PDB entry 8JJB | X-ray diffraction, 2.68 A resolution | chains C and E of the 6 polymer chains in the assembly

# Chain C
Molecule: Tubulin alpha-1B chain
Source organism: Sus scrofa
UniProtKB: Q2XVP4 (TBA1B_PIG); residue numbers follow UniProt; this construct covers 1-451
Sequence (451 residues; each row starts with the number of its first residue):
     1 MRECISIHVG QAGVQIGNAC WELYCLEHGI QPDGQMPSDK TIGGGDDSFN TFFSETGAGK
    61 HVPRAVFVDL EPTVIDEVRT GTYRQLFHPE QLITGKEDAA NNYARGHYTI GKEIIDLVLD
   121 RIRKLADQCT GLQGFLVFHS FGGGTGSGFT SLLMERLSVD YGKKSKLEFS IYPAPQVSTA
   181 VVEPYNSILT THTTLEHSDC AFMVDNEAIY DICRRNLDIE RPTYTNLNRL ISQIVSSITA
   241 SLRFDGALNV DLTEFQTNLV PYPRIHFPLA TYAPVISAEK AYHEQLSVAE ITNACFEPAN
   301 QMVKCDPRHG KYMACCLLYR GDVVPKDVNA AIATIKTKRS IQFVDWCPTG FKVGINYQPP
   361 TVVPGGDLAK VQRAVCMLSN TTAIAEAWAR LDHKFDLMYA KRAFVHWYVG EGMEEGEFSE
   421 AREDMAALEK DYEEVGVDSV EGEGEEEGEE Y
Disordered / not traced: 441-451
Curated features (UniProtKB/Swiss-Prot):
  - motif: Met1 to Cys4 (MREC motif)
  - active site: Glu254
  - binding site (GTP): Gly10, Gln11, Ala12, Gln15, Glu71, Ala99, Ser140, Gly143, Gly144, Thr145, Gly146, Thr179, Glu183, Asn206, Tyr224, Asn228, Leu252
  - binding site (Mg(2+)): Glu71
  - site: Tyr451 (Involved in polymerization)
  - modified residue: Lys40 (N6,N6,N6-trimethyllysine), Ser48 (Phosphoserine), Ser232 (Phosphoserine), Tyr282 (3'-nitrotyrosine), Arg339 (Omega-N-methylarginine), Ser439 (Phosphoserine), Glu443 (5-glutamyl polyglutamate), Glu445 (5-glutamyl polyglutamate), Tyr451 (3'-nitrotyrosine)
  - cross-link (Glycyl lysine isopeptide (Lys-Gly)): Lys326 (interchain with G-Cter in ubiquitin), Lys370 (interchain with G-Cter in ubiquitin)
Ion coordination: Ca2+: Asp39, Thr41, Gly44, Asp47, Glu55
Ligand contacts: GTP (guanosine-5'-triphosphate): Gly10, Gln11, Ala12, Gln15, Ile16, Asp69, Asp98, Ala99, Ala100, Asn101, Ser140, Gly142, Gly143, Gly144, Thr145, Gly146, Ile171, Pro173, Val177, Ser178, Glu183, Asn206, Tyr224, Asn228, Ile231

# Chain E
Molecule: Stathmin-4
Source organism: Rattus norvegicus
UniProtKB: P63043 (STMN4_RAT); residues -43 to 145 here correspond to UniProt positions 1-189 (UniProt number = residue number + 44)
Sequence (189 residues; each row starts with the number of its first residue; numbers below 1 keep their minus sign (Met-43 is residue -43)):
   -43 MTLAAYKEKM KELPLVSLFC SCFLSDPLNK SSYKYEADTV DLNWCVISDM EVIELNKCTS
    17 GQSFEVILKP PSFDGVPEFN ASLPRRRDPS LEEIQKKLEA AEERRKYQEA ELLKHLAEKR
    77 EHEREVIQKA IEENNNFIKM AKEKLAQKME SNKENREAHL AAMLERLQEK DKHAEEVRKN
   137 KELKEEASR
Disordered / not traced: -43 to 5, 29-43, 144-145
Curated features (UniProtKB/Swiss-Prot):
  - modified residue: Ser46 (Phosphoserine)
  - lipidation (S-palmitoyl cysteine): Cys-24, Cys-22

# Chain C / chain E interface
Pairs across the interface (30):
  His107(C) - Lys104(E)
  His107(C) - Met105(E)
  Tyr108(C) - Lys104(E)
  Tyr108(C) - Met105(E)  hydrophobic
  Tyr108(C) - Asn108(E)
  Thr109(C) - Arg112(E)
  Lys112(C) - Met105(E)
  Leu152(C) - Met105(E)  hydrophobic
  Glu155(C) - Leu101(E)
  Glu155(C) - Lys104(E)  salt bridge
  Arg156(C) - Leu101(E)
  Ser158(C) - Phe93(E)
  Ser158(C) - Ile94(E)
  Val159(C) - Ile94(E)
  Val159(C) - Lys98(E)
  Gly162(C) - Asn90(E)
  Gly162(C) - Ile94(E)
  Lys163(C) - Asn90(E)  hydrogen bond (backbone-side chain)
  Lys163(C) - Phe93(E)
  Glu196(C) - Phe93(E)
  Val409(C) - His115(E)
  Gly410(C) - Arg112(E)
  Glu411(C) - Asn108(E)  hydrogen bond (backbone-side chain)
  Glu411(C) - Arg112(E)  salt bridge
  Gly412(C) - Asn108(E)  hydrogen bond (backbone-side chain)
  Gly412(C) - Asn111(E)  hydrogen bond (backbone-side chain)
  Gly412(C) - Arg112(E)
  Met413(C) - Asn108(E)
  Glu414(C) - Ser107(E)  hydrogen bond
  Glu414(C) - Asn111(E)  hydrogen bond
Also at the interface, not in a pair above, chain C (20 interface residues in all): Thr193, His197
Also at the interface, not in a pair above, chain E (14 interface residues in all): Ala97, Lys100

# In short
20 residues of chain C face 14 of chain E across their interface; the contacts include 6 hydrogen bonds and 2
salt bridges. Polar contacts include Glu155(C)-Lys104(E), Glu411(C)-Arg112(E) and Lys163(C)-Asn90(E). Bound to
chain C: GTP.
Chain C is Tubulin alpha-1B chain (Sus scrofa) and chain E is Stathmin-4 (Rattus norvegicus); the structure,
Crystal structure of T2R-TTL-Y61 complex, was determined by X-ray diffraction (same publication as 8JJC).
